Entry 1NZB (X-ray diffraction, 3.10 A resolution); this record covers chains A and F of the 8 polymer chains in the assembly.

[Chain A (and F)]
Name: Cre recombinase
Organism: Enterobacteria phage P1
Notes: chain F of this document is another copy of the same molecule, construct and numbering; everything in this record applies to it too
UniProtKB: P06956 (RECR_BPP1); numbering as in UniProt (aligned over 1-343)
Amino-acid sequence (343 residues; row label = number of the first residue in the row):
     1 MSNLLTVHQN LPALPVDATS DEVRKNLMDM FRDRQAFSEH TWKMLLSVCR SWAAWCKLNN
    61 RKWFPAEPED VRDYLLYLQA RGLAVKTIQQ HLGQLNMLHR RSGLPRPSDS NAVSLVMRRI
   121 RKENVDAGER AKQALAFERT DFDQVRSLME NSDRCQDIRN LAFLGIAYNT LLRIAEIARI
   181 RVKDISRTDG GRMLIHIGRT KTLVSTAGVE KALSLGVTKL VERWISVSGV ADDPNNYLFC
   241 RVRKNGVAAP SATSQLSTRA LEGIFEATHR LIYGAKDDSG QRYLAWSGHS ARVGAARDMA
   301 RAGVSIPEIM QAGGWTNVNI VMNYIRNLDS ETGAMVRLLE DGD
Unresolved in the structure: 1-9, 342-343 (chain F: 1-19, 342-343)
Metal / ion sites: Mg2+ near His40 (its only coordinating residue here)
Curated features (UniProtKB/Swiss-Prot):
  - active site: Arg173, His289, Arg292, Trp315, Tyr324 (O-(3'-phospho-DNA)-tyrosine intermediate)
From the paper describing this entry:
  - catalytic residues: Arg173, His289, Arg292, Trp315, Tyr324
  - catalytic residues: Lys201 (citing earlier work)
  - binding site for loxP DNA: Lys86, Arg173, Lys201, Arg292, Trp315, Tyr324
  - binding site for loxP DNA: Arg121
  - binding site for loxP DNA: Arg100
  - conformationally variable residues (loop rearrangement): Gly198 to Gly208, Gly314 to Val318

[Interface between chain A and chain F]
Pairs across the interface (59; chain A residue first):
  Glu69(A) - Lys25(F)  salt bridge
  Glu69(A) - Arg32(F)  salt bridge
  Arg72(A) - Arg32(F)
  Arg72(A) - Asp33(F)  salt bridge
  Asn111(A) - Asn26(F)
  Asn111(A) - Asp29(F)
  Ala112(A) - Arg32(F)
  Leu115(A) - Asp29(F)
  Leu115(A) - Asp33(F)
  Leu115(A) - Ala36(F)
  Arg118(A) - Ala36(F)  hydrogen bond (side chain-backbone)
  Arg118(A) - Phe37(F)
  Arg118(A) - Arg101(F)
  Arg119(A) - Asp33(F)  salt bridge
  Arg119(A) - Gln35(F)
  Arg119(A) - Ala36(F)
  Arg121(A) - Val204(F)  hydrogen bond (side chain-backbone)
  Lys122(A) - Gln35(F)
  Lys122(A) - Phe37(F)
  Lys122(A) - Arg199(F)
  Val125(A) - Arg199(F)
  Val125(A) - Val204(F)  hydrophobic
  Val125(A) - Ser205(F)
  Asp126(A) - Arg179(F)
  Asp126(A) - Arg199(F)  salt bridge
  Glu129(A) - Thr206(F)
  Arg130(A) - His196(F)
  Arg130(A) - Thr206(F)
  Arg130(A) - Glu210(F)  salt bridge
  Ala131(A) - Thr206(F)  hydrogen bond (backbone-backbone)
  Arg301(A) - Asp189(F)  salt bridge
  Arg326(A) - Ala207(F)
  Arg326(A) - Gly208(F)  hydrogen bond (side chain-backbone)
  Arg326(A) - Glu210(F)
  Asn327(A) - Thr188(F)
  Asn327(A) - Leu194(F)
  Asp329(A) - Thr188(F)  hydrogen bond
  Asp329(A) - Asp189(F)
  Asp329(A) - Gly190(F)  hydrogen bond (side chain-backbone)
  Asp329(A) - Arg192(F)  salt bridge
  Thr332(A) - Ala212(F)
  Ala334(A) - Val304(F)  hydrophobic
  Met335(A) - Tyr168(F)
  Met335(A) - Asn169(F)
  Met335(A) - Leu171(F)  hydrophobic
  Met335(A) - Ala295(F)  hydrophobic
  Met335(A) - Met299(F)  hydrophobic
  Val336(A) - Ala212(F)
  Val336(A) - Ser214(F)
  Arg337(A) - Glu308(F)  salt bridge
  Leu338(A) - Arg139(F)
  Leu338(A) - Met299(F)  hydrophobic
  Leu339(A) - Arg139(F)
  Leu339(A) - Tyr168(F)  hydrophobic
  Leu339(A) - Asn169(F)
  Leu339(A) - Ser214(F)
  Glu340(A) - Arg192(F)  salt bridge
  Glu340(A) - Ser214(F)
  Glu340(A) - Leu215(F)  hydrogen bond (side chain-backbone)
Interface residues without a listed pair, chain A (33 interface residues in all): Val85, Val116, Glu123, Gly128, Arg297, Leu328, Asp341
Interface residues without a listed pair, chain F (43 interface residues in all): Met30, Phe142, Lys183, Gly198, Val209, Leu213, Val217, Asp298, Ala302

[In short]
33 residues of chain A and 43 residues of chain F are in contact, with 7 hydrogen bonds and 10 salt bridges.
Among the polar pairs are Glu69(A)-Lys25(F), Glu69(A)-Arg32(F) and Arg72(A)-Asp33(F). From the paper:
catalytic residues Arg173(A), His289(A) and Arg292(A) among others; a binding site for loxP DNA at Lys86(A),
Arg173(A) and Lys201(A) among others.
Chain A and chain F are both Cre recombinase (Enterobacteria phage P1); the structure, Crystal structure of
wild type Cre recombinase-loxP synapse, was determined by X-ray diffraction (same publication as 1OUQ, 1Q3U
and 1Q3V).
